7KC7 - chains A and B; structure by X-ray diffraction, 2.20 A resolution.

[Chain A (and B)]
Name: 2-oxoglutarate carboxylase small subunit
Source organism: Hydrogenobacter thermophilus
Notes: EC 6.4.1.7; fragment: Biotin Carboxylase Domain; chain B of this document is another copy of the same molecule, construct and numbering; everything in this record applies to it too
Reference sequence: D3DJ42 (2OCS_HYDTT); numbering as in UniProt (aligned over 1-472)
Amino-acid sequence (485 residues; row label = number of the first residue in the row; numbers below 1 keep their minus sign (Met-12 is residue -12)):
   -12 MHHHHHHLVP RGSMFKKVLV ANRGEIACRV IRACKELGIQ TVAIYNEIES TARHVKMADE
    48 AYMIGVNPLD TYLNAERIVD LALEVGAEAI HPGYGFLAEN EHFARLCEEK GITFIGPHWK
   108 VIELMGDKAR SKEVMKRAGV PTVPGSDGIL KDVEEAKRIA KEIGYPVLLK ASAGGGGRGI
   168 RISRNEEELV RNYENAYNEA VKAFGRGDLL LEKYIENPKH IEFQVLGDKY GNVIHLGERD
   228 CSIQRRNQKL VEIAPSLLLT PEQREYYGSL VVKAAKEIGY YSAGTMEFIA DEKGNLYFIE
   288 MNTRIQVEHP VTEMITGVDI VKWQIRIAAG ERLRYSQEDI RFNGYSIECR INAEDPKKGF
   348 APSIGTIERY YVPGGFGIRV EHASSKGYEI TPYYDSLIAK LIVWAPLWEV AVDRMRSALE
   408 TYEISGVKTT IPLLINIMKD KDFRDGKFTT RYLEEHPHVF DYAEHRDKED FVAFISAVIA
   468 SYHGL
Unresolved in the structure: -12 to 0, 452-472
Differences from the reference sequence: initiating methionine (-12); expression tag (-11 to 0); conflict Ser170 (Cys in D3DJ42)
Ligand contacts: ADP (adenosine-5'-diphosphate): Val130, Leu155, Lys157, Glu199, Lys200, Tyr201, Ile202, Pro205, Ile276, Ile286
UniProt features mapped onto this chain:
  - active site: Arg291
  - binding site (ATP): Lys115, Glu199

[Chain A / chain B interface]
Pairs across the interface (66; chain A residue first):
  Arg19(A) with Pro360(B); Gly361(B), hydrogen bond (side chain-backbone); Ile365(B); Ser404(B), hydrogen bond (side chain-backbone); Ala405(B); Thr408(B), hydrogen bond
  Lys22(A) with Arg403(B), hydrogen bond (backbone-side chain); Ser404(B); Glu407(B), salt bridge
  Glu23(A) with Asp400(B); Arg401(B), salt bridge; Ser404(B)
  Arg40(A) with Tyr358(B); Glu410(B), salt bridge
  Lys43(A) with Glu410(B), salt bridge
  Met44(A) with Thr408(B)
  Glu300(A) with Phe363(B)
  Gly304(A) with Phe363(B)
  Asp306(A) with Phe363(B); Arg401(B), salt bridge
  Lys309(A) with Arg401(B)
  Arg356(A) with Lys43(B)
  Tyr357(A) with Ser372(B), hydrogen bond (backbone-side chain)
  Tyr358(A) with Arg40(B); His369(B), hydrogen bond (side chain-backbone); Ser371(B); Ser372(B)
  Val359(A) with Val359(B), hydrophobic; His369(B), hydrogen bond (backbone-side chain)
  Pro360(A) with Arg19(B)
  Gly361(A) with Arg19(B), hydrogen bond (backbone-side chain); Val367(B)
  Gly362(A) with Arg366(B); Val367(B), hydrogen bond (backbone-backbone); Glu368(B)
  Phe363(A) with Glu300(B); Gly304(B); Asp306(B); Arg366(B); Glu368(B)
  Ile365(A) with Arg19(B); Ile365(B)
  Arg366(A) with Gly362(B); Phe363(B)
  Val367(A) with Gly361(B); Gly362(B)
  Glu368(A) with Gly362(B); Phe363(B)
  His369(A) with Tyr358(B), hydrogen bond (backbone-side chain); Val359(B), hydrogen bond (side chain-backbone)
  Ser371(A) with Tyr358(B)
  Ser372(A) with Tyr357(B); Tyr358(B)
  Asp400(A) with Glu23(B)
  Arg401(A) with Glu23(B), salt bridge; Asp306(B), salt bridge; Lys309(B)
  Arg403(A) with Lys22(B), hydrogen bond (side chain-backbone)
  Ser404(A) with Arg19(B), hydrogen bond (backbone-side chain); Lys22(B); Glu23(B), hydrogen bond (side chain-backbone)
  Ala405(A) with Arg19(B)
  Glu407(A) with Lys22(B), salt bridge
  Thr408(A) with Arg19(B), hydrogen bond
  Glu410(A) with Arg40(B), salt bridge; Lys43(B), salt bridge
Also at the interface, not in a pair above, chain A (37 interface residues in all): Val305, Ala370, Lys373, Val397
Also at the interface, not in a pair above, chain B (36 interface residues in all): Met44, Val305, Ala370, Lys373, Val397

[In short]
Chain A and chain B form an interface of 37 and 36 residues respectively, with 15 hydrogen bonds and 10 salt
bridges. Polar pairs include Lys22(A)-Glu407(B), Glu23(A)-Arg401(B) and Arg40(A)-Glu410(B). Chain A binds ADP.
Chain A and chain B are both 2-oxoglutarate carboxylase small subunit (Hydrogenobacter thermophilus); the
structure, Biotin Carboxylase domain of Thermophilic 2-Oxoglutarate Carboxylase bound to ADP without Magnesium
with disordered phosphate tail, was determined by X-ray diffraction (same publication as 7KBL and 7KCT).
